Entry 9FNE (electron microscopy, 4.00 A resolution); this record covers chains Y and X of the 11 polymer chains in the assembly.

# Chain Y
Protein: PafC
From: Mycolicibacterium smegmatis MC2 155
UniProtKB: A0QZ41 (A0QZ41_MYCS2); residues 1-318 here = UniProt positions 1-318
Chain sequence (318 residues; numbered 1 to 318; the number before each row is that of its first residue):
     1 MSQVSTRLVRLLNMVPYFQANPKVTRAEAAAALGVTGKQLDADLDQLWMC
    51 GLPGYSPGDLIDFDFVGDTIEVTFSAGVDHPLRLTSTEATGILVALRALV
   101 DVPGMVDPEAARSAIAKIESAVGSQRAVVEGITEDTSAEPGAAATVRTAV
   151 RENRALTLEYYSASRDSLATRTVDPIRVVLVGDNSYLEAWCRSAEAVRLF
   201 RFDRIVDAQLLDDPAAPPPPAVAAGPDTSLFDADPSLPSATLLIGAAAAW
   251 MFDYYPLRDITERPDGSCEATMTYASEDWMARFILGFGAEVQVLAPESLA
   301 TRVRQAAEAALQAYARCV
Unresolved in the structure: 1
Reported in the primary citation:
  - mutagenesis - R201A/R204A: unchanged binding to ssDNA
  - mutagenesis - W250A/Y254A/Y255A: decreased binding to ssDNA

# Chain X
Protein: Transcriptional regulator-like protein
From: Mycolicibacterium smegmatis MC2 155
UniProtKB: I7G3U5 (I7G3U5_MYCS2); residues 2-331 here = UniProt positions 2-331
Chain sequence (333 residues; each row starts with the number of its first residue; numbers below 1 keep their minus sign (Gly-1 is residue -1)):
    -1 GLSAVSKVERLMNLVIALLSTRTYLPAEKIRTTVAGYADSPSDEAFSRMF
    49 ERDKNELRDLGIPLETGRVSKWDSTEGYRINRDSYALPPIGLTADEAAAV
    99 AVATQLWQSPELVTATQNAVLKLRAAGVDVDADGVGVAIASTATLPGVRG
   149 SEEVLQSLLSAIDEGRAVQFEHRPSRSADYTTRTVEPWGVVTHRGRWYLV
   199 GHDRDREDTRTFRLSRISAAARPIGPAGAVQKPQDVNLRDIVRRAVAEQP
   249 TGERARIWIAGGRATALRRQAVTSTPRTIGGRAGEEITVDIGTWDRLARE
   299 IASYGSDAVALEPSSLRDDVVERLRAHAAGGER
Unresolved in the structure: -1 to 1
Differences from the reference sequence: expression tag (-1 to 1)
Reported in the primary citation:
  - mutagenesis - Y196A: unchanged binding to RNAP holoenzyme
  - mutagenesis - R181A: decreased binding to RNAP holoenzyme
  - mutagenesis - R181A/R204A/R208A: abolished binding to RNAP-sigmaA
  - mutagenesis - R181A, R181A/R204A/R208A, Y196A, R211A/R214A: abolished binding to ssDNA

# How chain Y and chain X interact
Contacting residue pairs (139):
  Val4(Y) - Val6(X)  hydrophobic
  Ser5(Y) - Leu58(X)
  Leu8(Y) - Leu9(X)  hydrophobic
  Leu8(Y) - Leu55(X)  hydrophobic
  Val9(Y) - Leu58(X)  hydrophobic
  Val9(Y) - Lys120(X)
  Leu11(Y) - Met10(X)  hydrophobic
  Leu12(Y) - Met10(X)  hydrophobic
  Leu12(Y) - Tyr83(X)
  Asn13(Y) - Lys120(X)
  Asn13(Y) - Ala123(X)
  Pro16(Y) - Ala123(X)
  Tyr17(Y) - Arg122(X)
  Ala32(Y) - Arg122(X)  hydrogen bond (backbone-side chain)
  Gln46(Y) - Glu7(X)
  Leu47(Y) - Met10(X)  hydrophobic
  Cys50(Y) - Glu7(X)
  Cys50(Y) - Met10(X)  hydrophobic
  Cys50(Y) - Asn11(X)  hydrogen bond
  Gly51(Y) - Ile14(X)
  Leu52(Y) - Ile14(X)
  Leu52(Y) - Ser18(X)
  Pro53(Y) - Ala15(X)  hydrophobic
  Pro53(Y) - Thr31(X)
  Tyr55(Y) - Asn11(X)  hydrogen bond
  Tyr55(Y) - Ala33(X)  hydrogen bond (side chain-backbone)
  Ala76(Y) - Ile14(X)
  Ala76(Y) - Ser18(X)
  Gly77(Y) - Leu17(X)
  Gly77(Y) - Arg80(X)
  Val78(Y) - Ile14(X)  hydrophobic
  His80(Y) - Tyr83(X)
  His80(Y) - Ala84(X)
  Pro81(Y) - Tyr83(X)
  Pro81(Y) - Leu85(X)
  Pro81(Y) - Ala123(X)
  Pro81(Y) - Ala124(X)  hydrophobic
  Leu82(Y) - Ile60(X)  hydrophobic
  Leu82(Y) - Tyr83(X)  hydrophobic
  Leu82(Y) - Leu85(X)
  Leu82(Y) - Lys120(X)
  Arg83(Y) - Gly59(X)
  Arg83(Y) - Ser82(X)  hydrogen bond (side chain-backbone)
  Arg83(Y) - Tyr83(X)
  Arg83(Y) - Lys120(X)
  Leu84(Y) - Leu85(X)  hydrophobic
  Thr85(Y) - Leu58(X)
  Ser86(Y) - Asp161(X)  hydrogen bond
  Glu88(Y) - Ala113(X)
  Glu88(Y) - Asn116(X)
  Glu88(Y) - Ala117(X)  hydrogen bond (side chain-backbone)
  Glu88(Y) - Lys120(X)  salt bridge
  Thr90(Y) - Leu157(X)
  Gly91(Y) - Trp105(X)
  Ile92(Y) - Thr114(X)
  Ile92(Y) - Ala117(X)  hydrophobic
  Val94(Y) - Trp105(X)  hydrophobic
  Val94(Y) - Leu153(X)  hydrophobic
  Val94(Y) - Leu157(X)  hydrophobic
  Val94(Y) - Trp195(X)  hydrophobic
  Ala95(Y) - Ala101(X)
  Ala95(Y) - Trp105(X)
  Leu96(Y) - Ala101(X)  hydrophobic
  Arg97(Y) - Thr190(X)
  Ala98(Y) - Trp195(X)  hydrophobic
  Leu99(Y) - Val100(X)  hydrophobic
  Leu99(Y) - Ala101(X)  hydrophobic
  Leu99(Y) - Leu104(X)  hydrophobic
  Asp101(Y) - Thr190(X)
  Met105(Y) - Ile137(X)  hydrophobic
  Val106(Y) - Ala97(X)  hydrophobic
  Ala110(Y) - Asp93(X)
  Ala114(Y) - Glu94(X)
  Lys117(Y) - Gly89(X)
  Lys117(Y) - Glu94(X)  salt bridge
  Ala121(Y) - Pro86(X)
  Ala121(Y) - Ile88(X)  hydrophobic
  Ala127(Y) - Lys230(X)
  Val129(Y) - Val188(X)
  Glu130(Y) - Val188(X)
  Glu130(Y) - Val189(X)
  Glu130(Y) - Leu236(X)  hydrogen bond (side chain-backbone)
  Glu130(Y) - Arg237(X)  salt bridge
  Gly131(Y) - Arg237(X)
  Ile132(Y) - Thr190(X)
  Ile132(Y) - His191(X)
  Ile132(Y) - Arg237(X)
  Ile132(Y) - Arg241(X)
  Glu134(Y) - Arg237(X)  salt bridge
  Tyr161(Y) - Thr263(X)
  Asp166(Y) - Arg261(X)
  Asp166(Y) - Ala262(X)  hydrogen bond (side chain-backbone)
  Asp166(Y) - Thr263(X)
  Leu168(Y) - Thr263(X)
  Val178(Y) - Val135(X)
  Val178(Y) - Ala136(X)
  Val179(Y) - Ala136(X)
  Val179(Y) - Ala138(X)  hydrophobic
  Leu180(Y) - Ile137(X)  hydrophobic
  Leu180(Y) - Ala138(X)
  Leu180(Y) - Ser139(X)  hydrogen bond (backbone-backbone)
  Val181(Y) - Ser139(X)
  Gly182(Y) - Ser139(X)
  Gly182(Y) - Leu143(X)
  Asp183(Y) - Arg194(X)  salt bridge
  Asp203(Y) - Arg267(X)  hydrogen bond (backbone-side chain)
  Asp253(Y) - Arg211(X)  salt bridge
  Asp253(Y) - Arg214(X)  salt bridge
  Tyr254(Y) - Arg211(X)
  Arg282(Y) - Ser301(X)
  Ile284(Y) - His325(X)  hydrogen bond (backbone-side chain)
  Leu285(Y) - Ala300(X)
  Leu285(Y) - His325(X)
  Gly286(Y) - Arg297(X)
  Gly286(Y) - Ser301(X)
  Phe287(Y) - Arg297(X)
  Phe287(Y) - Arg321(X)  hydrogen bond (backbone-side chain)
  Gly288(Y) - Arg321(X)
  Gly288(Y) - His325(X)  hydrogen bond (backbone-side chain)
  Ala289(Y) - Ala324(X)  hydrophobic
  Val291(Y) - His325(X)
  Gln292(Y) - Gly329(X)
  Gln292(Y) - Arg331(X)  hydrogen bond (side chain-backbone)
  Ala307(Y) - Leu322(X)
  Ala307(Y) - His325(X)
  Ala310(Y) - Gly303(X)
  Ala310(Y) - Ser304(X)
  Ala310(Y) - Leu322(X)  hydrophobic
  Leu311(Y) - Val319(X)
  Leu311(Y) - Leu322(X)  hydrophobic
  Leu311(Y) - Arg323(X)
  Tyr314(Y) - Ile299(X)
  Tyr314(Y) - Ala306(X)  hydrogen bond (side chain-backbone)
  Tyr314(Y) - Val307(X)
  Tyr314(Y) - Ala308(X)  hydrogen bond (side chain-backbone)
  Tyr314(Y) - Val318(X)
  Cys317(Y) - Ile277(X)  hydrophobic
  Val318(Y) - Leu309(X)
  Val318(Y) - Arg315(X)  hydrogen bond (backbone-side chain)
Interface residues without a listed pair, chain Y (93 interface residues in all): Thr6, Arg7, Arg10, Ala20, Leu33, Met49, Thr87, Ser113, Arg177, Ala246, Ala249, Ile260, Val303, Arg304, Glu308, Ala313
Interface residues without a listed pair, chain X (102 interface residues in all): Val32, Glu54, Thr112, Gln115, Leu119, Gly125, Gly134, Pro144, Gly145, Ser173, Arg174, Ser175, Arg192, Gly193, Asn235, Ala264, Tyr302, Ala326

# Summary
93 residues of chain Y face 102 of chain X across their interface, with 18 hydrogen bonds and 7 salt bridges.
Polar pairs include Glu88(Y)-Lys120(X), Lys117(Y)-Glu94(X) and Glu130(Y)-Arg237(X). From the paper: R181A,
R181A/R204A/R208A and Y196A of chain X, among others, abolish binding to ssDNA; W250A/Y254A/Y255A of chain Y
reduce binding to ssDNA; 6 substitutions were tested in all.
Chain Y is PafC and chain X is Transcriptional regulator-like protein, both from Mycolicibacterium smegmatis
MC2 155; the structure, Mycobacterial PafBC-bound transcription initiation complex, was determined by electron
microscopy together with 9FND from the same study.
